5JQL - chains E and F of the 12 polymer chains in the assembly; structure by X-ray diffraction, 2.90 A resolution.

# Chain E
Protein: Protein UPS1, mitochondrial
Organism: Saccharomyces cerevisiae (strain ATCC 204508 / S288c)
UniProt: Q05776 (UPS1_YEAST); residues 1-175 here = UniProt positions 1-175
Sequence (189 residues; each row starts with the number of its first residue; numbers below 1 keep their minus sign (Met-13 is residue -13)):
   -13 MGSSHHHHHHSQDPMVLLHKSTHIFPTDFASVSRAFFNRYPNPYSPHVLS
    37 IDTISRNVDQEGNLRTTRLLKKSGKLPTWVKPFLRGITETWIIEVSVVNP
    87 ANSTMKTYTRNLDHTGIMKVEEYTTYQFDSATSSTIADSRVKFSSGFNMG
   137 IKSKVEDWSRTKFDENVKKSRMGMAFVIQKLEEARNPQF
Unresolved in the structure: -13 to 0, 117-118, 169-175
Differences from the reference sequence: expression tag (-13 to 0)
Modified positions: Mse91, Mse104, Mse158, Mse160 (selenomethionine; parent Met)
UniProt features mapped onto this chain:
  - binding site (a 1,2-diacyl-sn-glycero-3-phosphate): Tyr26, Lys58, Lys148, Asn152
  - mutagenesis: Phe23 (F23D: Strongly impairs interaction with MDM35. Failure to complement the mitochondrial defects of UPS1-deficient cells), Arg25 (R25E: Nearly abolishes phosphatidic acid transfer activity; R25K: No effect on phosphatidic acid transfer activity), His33 (H33E: Failure to complement the mitochondrial defects of UPS1-deficient cells; when associated with E-58; E-61; E-148 and E-155), Arg42 (R42D: Impairs interaction with MDM35. Reduces ability to complement the mitochondrial defects of UPS1-deficient cells), Leu50 (L50D: Strongly impairs interaction with MDM35. Failure to complement the mitochondrial defects of UPS1-deficient cells), Arg54 (R54E: Decreases phosphatidic acid transfer activity and impairs cardiolipin biosynthesis), Lys58 (K58E: Failure to complement the mitochondrial defects of UPS1-deficient cells; when associated with E-33; E-61; E-148 and E-155), Lys61 (K61E: Failure to complement the mitochondrial defects of UPS1-deficient cells; when associated with E-33; E-58; E-148 and E-155; K61E: Nearly abolishes phosphatidic acid transfer activity ...), Leu62 (L62A: Decreases phosphatidic acid binding and impairs cardiolipin biosynthesis; when associated with A-65), Trp65 (W65A: Decreases phosphatidic acid binding and impairs cardiolipin biosynthesis; when associated with A-62), Trp77 (W77D: Impairs interaction with MDM35. Reduces ability to complement the mitochondrial defects of UPS1-deficient cells), Ile78 (I78D: Failure to complement the mitochondrial defects of UPS1-deficient cells), 8 further mutagenesis entries in UniProt
Reported in the primary citation:
  - mutagenesis - F69E: decreased binding to membrane
  - mutagenesis - F69L: unchanged binding to membranes

# Chain F
Protein: Mitochondrial distribution and morphology protein 35
Organism: Saccharomyces cerevisiae (strain ATCC 204508 / S288c)
UniProt: O60200 (MDM35_YEAST); numbering as in UniProt (aligned over 1-86)
Sequence (86 residues; numbered 1 to 86; the number before each row is that of its first residue):
     1 MGNIMSASFAPECTDLKTKYDSCFNEWYSEKFLKGKSVENECSKQWYAYT
    51 TCVNAALVKQGIKPALDEAREEAPFENGGKLKEVDK
Unresolved in the structure: 1-3, 76-86
UniProt features mapped onto this chain:
  - motif: Cys13 to Cys23 (Cx9C motif 1), Cys42 to Cys52 (Cx9C motif 2)
  - mutagenesis: Phe24 (F24A: Impairs interaction with UPS1 and UPS2; when associated with A-27 and A-28), Trp27 (W27A: Impairs interaction with UPS1 and UPS2; when associated with A-24 and A-28), Tyr28 (Y28A: Impairs interaction with UPS1 and UPS2; when associated with A-24 and A-27), Phe32 (F32A: Impairs interaction with UPS1 and UPS2)
Disulfides: Cys13-Cys52, Cys23-Cys42

# How chain E and chain F interact
Pairs across the interface - 50 pairs, chain E then chain F:
  Ala16(E) - Leu33(F)  hydrophobic
  Ser19(E) - Tyr28(F)  hydrogen bond
  Arg20(E) - Asn25(F)
  Arg20(E) - Tyr28(F)
  Arg20(E) - Ser29(F)  hydrogen bond
  Phe23(E) - Phe24(F)  hydrophobic
  Phe23(E) - Tyr28(F)
  Asn24(E) - Asn25(F)  hydrogen bond
  Tyr26(E) - Ser6(F)  hydrogen bond (backbone-side chain)
  Pro27(E) - Ile4(F)
  Leu35(E) - Ala7(F)
  Ser36(E) - Ala7(F)
  Ser36(E) - Ser8(F)
  Ser36(E) - Phe9(F)
  Ile37(E) - Ser6(F)
  Ile37(E) - Ala7(F)  hydrogen bond (backbone-backbone)
  Ile37(E) - Lys17(F)
  Asp38(E) - Ser8(F)  hydrogen bond
  Asp38(E) - Phe9(F)  hydrogen bond (side chain-backbone)
  Asp38(E) - Lys17(F)
  Asp38(E) - Tyr49(F)  hydrogen bond
  Thr39(E) - Trp46(F)
  Thr39(E) - Tyr49(F)  hydrogen bond (backbone-side chain)
  Ile40(E) - Trp46(F)
  Ile40(E) - Leu66(F)  hydrophobic
  Ile40(E) - Arg70(F)
  Ser41(E) - Arg70(F)
  Arg42(E) - Tyr20(F)  hydrogen bond
  Arg42(E) - Phe24(F)
  Val44(E) - Phe32(F)  hydrophobic
  Val44(E) - Val38(F)
  Gly48(E) - Phe32(F)
  Leu50(E) - Phe24(F)  hydrophobic
  Leu50(E) - Phe32(F)
  Trp77(E) - Phe9(F)  hydrophobic
  Trp77(E) - Gln60(F)
  Trp77(E) - Ile62(F)
  Ile79(E) - Leu66(F)  hydrophobic
  Val81(E) - Phe75(F)
  Val83(E) - Phe75(F)  hydrophobic
  Val84(E) - Tyr28(F)
  Pro86(E) - Phe32(F)  hydrophobic
  Pro86(E) - Leu33(F)  hydrophobic
  Lys92(E) - Phe75(F)
  Tyr94(E) - Pro74(F)  hydrophobic
  Tyr94(E) - Phe75(F)  hydrophobic
  Arg96(E) - Ala69(F)
  Arg96(E) - Glu72(F)  salt bridge
  Leu98(E) - Ala69(F)  hydrophobic
  Tyr109(E) - Pro74(F)  hydrogen bond (side chain-backbone)
Interface residues without a listed pair, chain E (35 interface residues in all): Phe15, Asn49, Leu55, Lys57, Thr93, Asp99
Interface residues without a listed pair, chain F (30 interface residues in all): Met5, Asp21, Trp27, Thr50, Leu57, Ala65

# In short
The interface between chain E and chain F involves 35 residues on one side and 30 on the other, with 11
hydrogen bonds and 1 salt bridge. Polar contacts include Arg96(E)-Glu72(F), Ser19(E)-Tyr28(F) and
Arg20(E)-Ser29(F). The paper reports that F69E of chain E reduces binding to membrane; F69L of chain E leaves
binding to membranes unchanged.
Chain E is Protein UPS1, mitochondrial and chain F is Mitochondrial distribution and morphology protein 35,
both from Saccharomyces cerevisiae (strain ATCC 204508 / S288c); the structure, Crystal Structure of
Phosphatidic acid Transporter Ups1/Mdm35 Void of Bound Phospholipid from Saccharomyces Cerevisiae at 2.9 ...,
was determined by X-ray diffraction, deposited together with 6KYL and 5JQM.
